6UED - chain A; structure by X-ray diffraction, 1.55 A resolution.

[Chain A]
Molecule: UDP-3-O-acylglucosamine N-acyltransferase
Source organism: Pseudomonas aeruginosa (strain ATCC 15692 / DSM 22644 / CIP 104116 / JCM 14847 / LMG 12228 / 1C / PRS 101 / PAO1)
Notes: EC 2.3.1.-
UniProt: Q9HXY6 (LPXD_PSEAE); residues 3-353 here = UniProt positions 3-353
Chain sequence (369 residues; numbered -15 to 353; the number before each row is that of its first residue; numbers below 1 keep their minus sign (Met-15 is residue -15)):
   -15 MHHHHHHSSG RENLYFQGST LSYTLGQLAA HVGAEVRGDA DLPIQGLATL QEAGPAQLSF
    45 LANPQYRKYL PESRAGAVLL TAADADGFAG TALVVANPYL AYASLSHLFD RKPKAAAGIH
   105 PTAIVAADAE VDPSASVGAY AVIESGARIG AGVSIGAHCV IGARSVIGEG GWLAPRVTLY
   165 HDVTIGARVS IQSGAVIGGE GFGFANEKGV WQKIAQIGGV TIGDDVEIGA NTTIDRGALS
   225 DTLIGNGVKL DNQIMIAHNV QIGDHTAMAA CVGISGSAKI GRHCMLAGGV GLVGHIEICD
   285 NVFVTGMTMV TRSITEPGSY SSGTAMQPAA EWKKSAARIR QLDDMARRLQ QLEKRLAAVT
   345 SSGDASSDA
Disordered / not traced: -15 to 2, 344-353
Construct notes: expression tag (-15 to 2)
From the paper describing this entry:
  - catalytic residues: His242 (citing earlier work)

[In short]
The paper reports the catalytic residue His242.
Chain A is UDP-3-O-acylglucosamine N-acyltransferase (Pseudomonas aeruginosa (strain ATCC 15692 / DSM 22644 /
CIP 104116 / JCM 14847 / LMG 12228 / 1C / PRS 101 / PAO1)); the structure, Apo Pseudomonas aeruginosa LpxD
Structure, was determined by X-ray diffraction (same publication as 6UEC, 6UEE and 6UEG).
